6W77 - chains A and D of the 18 polymer chains in the assembly; structure by electron microscopy, 3.60 A resolution.

Chain A:
Molecule: 1542-nt RNA strand
From: Escherichia coli (strain K12)
Sequence (1542 nucleotides; each row starts with the number of its first residue):
     1 AAAUUGAAGA GUUUGAUCAU GGCUCAGAUU GAACGCUGGC GGCAGGCCUA ACACAUGCAA
    61 GUCGAACGGU AACAGGAAGA AGCUUGCUUC UUUGCUGACG AGUGGCGGAC GGGUGAGUAA
   121 UGUCUGGGAA ACUGCCUGAU GGAGGGGGAU AACUACUGGA AACGGUAGCU AAUACCGCAU
   181 AACGUCGCAA GACCAAAGAG GGGGACCUUC GGGCCUCUUG CCAUCGGAUG UGCCCAGAUG
   241 GGAUUAGCUA GUAGGUGGGG UAACGGCUCA CCUAGGCGAC GAUCCCUAGC UGGUCUGAGA
   301 GGAUGACCAG CCACACUGGA ACUGAGACAC GGUCCAGACU CCUACGGGAG GCAGCAGUGG
   361 GGAAUAUUGC ACAAUGGGCG CAAGCCUGAU GCAGCCAUGC CGCGUGUAUG AAGAAGGCCU
   421 UCGGGUUGUA AAGUACUUUC AGCGGGGAGG AAGGGAGUAA AGUUAAUACC UUUGCUCAUU
   481 GACGUUACCC GCAGAAGAAG CACCGGCUAA CUCCGUGCCA GCAGCCGCGG UAAUACGGAG
   541 GGUGCAAGCG UUAAUCGGAA UUACUGGGCG UAAAGCGCAC GCAGGCGGUU UGUUAAGUCA
   601 GAUGUGAAAU CCCCGGGCUC AACCUGGGAA CUGCAUCUGA UACUGGCAAG CUUGAGUCUC
   661 GUAGAGGGGG GUAGAAUUCC AGGUGUAGCG GUGAAAUGCG UAGAGAUCUG GAGGAAUACC
   721 GGUGGCGAAG GCGGCCCCCU GGACGAAGAC UGACGCUCAG GUGCGAAAGC GUGGGGAGCA
   781 AACAGGAUUA GAUACCCUGG UAGUCCACGC CGUAAACGAU GUCGACUUGG AGGUUGUGCC
   841 CUUGAGGCGU GGCUUCCGGA GCUAACGCGU UAAGUCGACC GCCUGGGGAG UACGGCCGCA
   901 AGGUUAAAAC UCAAAUGAAU UGACGGGGGC CCGCACAAGC GGUGGAGCAU GUGGUUUAAU
   961 UCGAUGCAAC GCGAAGAACC UUACCUGGUC UUGACAUCCA CGGAAGUUUU CAGAGAUGAG
  1021 AAUGUGCCUU CGGGAACCGU GAGACAGGUG CUGCAUGGCU GUCGUCAGCU CGUGUUGUGA
  1081 AAUGUUGGGU UAAGUCCCGC AACGAGCGCA ACCCUUAUCC UUUGUUGCCA GCGGUCCGGC
  1141 CGGGAACUCA AAGGAGACUG CCAGUGAUAA ACUGGAGGAA GGUGGGGAUG ACGUCAAGUC
  1201 AUCAUGGCCC UUACGACCAG GGCUACACAC GUGCUACAAU GGCGCAUACA AAGAGAAGCG
  1261 ACCUCGCGAG AGCAAGCGGA CCUCAUAAAG UGCGUCGUAG UCCGGAUUGG AGUCUGCAAC
  1321 UCGACUCCAU GAAGUCGGAA UCGCUAGUAA UCGUGGAUCA GAAUGCCACG GUGAAUACGU
  1381 UCCCGGGCCU UGUACACACC GCCCGUCACA CCAUGGGAGU GGGUUGCAAA AGAAGUAGGU
  1441 AGCUUAACCU UCGGGAGGGC GCUUACCACU UUGUGAUUCA UGACUGGGGU GAAGUCGUAA
  1501 CAAGGUAACC GUAGGGGAAC CUGCGGUUGG AUCACCUCCU UA
Not modelled in the structure: 1391-1393, 1401-1407, 1494-1503, 1540-1542
Reported in the primary citation:
  - conformationally variable residues: U921 to G925, U1391 to A1396, C1397 to C1407, G1494 to A1503, U1532 to A1534

Chain D:
Name: 30S ribosomal protein S4
From: Escherichia coli (strain K12)
UniProtKB: P0A7V8 (RS4_ECOLI); numbering as in UniProt (aligned over 1-206)
Sequence (206 residues; row label = number of the first residue in the row):
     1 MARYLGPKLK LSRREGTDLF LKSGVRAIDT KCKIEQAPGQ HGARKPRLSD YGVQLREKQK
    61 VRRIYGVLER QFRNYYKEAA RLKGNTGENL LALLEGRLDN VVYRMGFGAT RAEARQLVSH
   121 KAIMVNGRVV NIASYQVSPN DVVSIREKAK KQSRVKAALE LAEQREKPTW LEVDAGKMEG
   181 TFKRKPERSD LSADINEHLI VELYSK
Not modelled in the structure: 1

Chain A / chain D interface:
Contacting residue pairs (98; chain A residue first):
  U4(A) - Lys83(D)  sugar contact
  U5(A) - Ala80(D)  sugar contact
  U5(A) - Lys83(D)  base contact
  A8(A) - Glu202(D)  hydrogen bond to the base
  A8(A) - Leu203(D)  base contact
  A8(A) - Ser205(D)  base contact
  A8(A) - Lys206(D)  base contact
  A28(A) - Arg73(D)  salt bridge to the phosphate
  C401(A) - Arg70(D)  phosphate contact
  C401(A) - Asn74(D)  phosphate contact
  G402(A) - Gln71(D)  hydrogen bond to the phosphate
  G402(A) - Ser134(D)  phosphate contact
  C403(A) - Gln71(D)  hydrogen bond to the phosphate
  C403(A) - Ser119(D)  phosphate contact
  C403(A) - Ser134(D)  hydrogen bond to the phosphate
  G404(A) - Ala2(D)  base contact
  G404(A) - Arg115(D)  salt bridge to the phosphate
  G404(A) - Ser119(D)  hydrogen bond to the phosphate
  U405(A) - Ala2(D)  hydrogen bond to the base
  U405(A) - Arg3(D)  salt bridge to the phosphate
  U405(A) - Leu5(D)  base contact
  G406(A) - Arg3(D)  phosphate contact
  G406(A) - Leu5(D)  phosphate contact
  G406(A) - Gln116(D)  base contact
  U407(A) - Arg3(D)  salt bridge to the phosphate
  U407(A) - Lys8(D)  salt bridge to the phosphate
  U407(A) - Gln116(D)  sugar contact
  A408(A) - Lys8(D)  salt bridge to the phosphate
  A408(A) - Ser23(D)  hydrogen bond to the phosphate
  A408(A) - Thr110(D)  phosphate contact
  A408(A) - Ala112(D)  phosphate contact
  U409(A) - Lys22(D)  salt bridge to the phosphate
  U409(A) - Ser23(D)  hydrogen bond to the phosphate
  G410(A) - Arg26(D)  salt bridge to the phosphate
  G410(A) - Lys31(D)  salt bridge to the phosphate
  A411(A) - Arg26(D)  salt bridge to the phosphate
  G413(A) - Lys31(D)  base contact
  G425(A) - Gln40(D)  base contact
  U426(A) - Gly39(D)  phosphate contact
  U427(A) - Arg13(D)  salt bridge to the phosphate
  U427(A) - Gly39(D)  phosphate contact
  G428(A) - Pro7(D)  phosphate contact
  G428(A) - Lys10(D)  salt bridge to the phosphate
  G428(A) - Arg13(D)  phosphate contact
  U429(A) - Arg13(D)  salt bridge to the phosphate
  U429(A) - Lys31(D)  sugar contact
  U429(A) - Cys32(D)  hydrogen bond to the phosphate
  A430(A) - Pro7(D)  phosphate contact
  A430(A) - Lys8(D)  hydrogen bond to the phosphate
  A430(A) - Leu9(D)  hydrogen bond to the phosphate
  U437(A) - Gln116(D)  hydrogen bond to the base
  U437(A) - His120(D)  base contact
  U437(A) - Gln152(D)  sugar contact
  U438(A) - His120(D)  sugar contact
  U439(A) - Ser119(D)  hydrogen bond to the sugar
  U439(A) - His120(D)  hydrogen bond to the sugar
  U439(A) - Lys121(D)  phosphate contact
  U439(A) - Asn131(D)  hydrogen bond to the sugar
  C440(A) - Lys121(D)  salt bridge to the phosphate
  C490(A) - Arg146(D)  salt bridge to the phosphate
  A499(A) - Ala2(D)  base contact
  U508(A) - Tyr51(D)  sugar contact
  A509(A) - Tyr51(D)  phosphate contact
  A509(A) - Leu55(D)  sugar contact
  A510(A) - Leu48(D)  phosphate contact
  C511(A) - His41(D)  phosphate contact
  C511(A) - Arg44(D)  salt bridge to the phosphate
  U512(A) - His41(D)  phosphate contact
  G540(A) - Gln40(D)  base contact
  G541(A) - Gln40(D)  hydrogen bond to the sugar
  G542(A) - Lys10(D)  salt bridge to the phosphate
  G542(A) - Arg14(D)  hydrogen bond to the phosphate
  G542(A) - Gly39(D)  sugar contact
  U543(A) - Arg14(D)  salt bridge to the phosphate
  G544(A) - Leu55(D)  phosphate contact
  G544(A) - Arg56(D)  salt bridge to the phosphate
  G544(A) - Gln59(D)  phosphate contact
  G544(A) - Arg63(D)  salt bridge to the phosphate
  C545(A) - Lys58(D)  salt bridge to the phosphate
  C545(A) - Gln59(D)  hydrogen bond to the phosphate
  C545(A) - Arg62(D)  salt bridge to the phosphate
  C545(A) - Glu69(D)  phosphate contact
  A546(A) - Arg3(D)  base contact
  A546(A) - Arg62(D)  salt bridge to the phosphate
  A546(A) - Leu68(D)  phosphate contact
  A546(A) - Glu69(D)  hydrogen bond to the phosphate
  A546(A) - Arg70(D)  salt bridge to the phosphate
  A547(A) - Ala2(D)  phosphate contact
  C549(A) - Arg70(D)  salt bridge to the phosphate
  C613(A) - Arg81(D)  phosphate contact
  U619(A) - Val129(D)  base contact
  U619(A) - Val130(D)  base contact
  U619(A) - Asn131(D)  hydrogen bond to the base
  U619(A) - Ile132(D)  base contact
  U619(A) - Tyr135(D)  sugar contact
  C620(A) - Ile132(D)  base contact
  C620(A) - Tyr135(D)  sugar contact
  C1539(A) - Arg47(D)  hydrogen bond to the sugar
Interface residues without a listed pair, chain A (56 interface residues in all): A2, A3, G27, C418, C419, C489, G491, A495, C614, C618
Interface residues without a listed pair, chain D (68 interface residues in all): Tyr4, Gly6, Leu21, Val25, Gln36, Gly52, Gln54, Gly84, Glu113, Arg128, Ala133, Lys148, Arg154

Overview:
56 residues of chain A and 68 residues of chain D are in contact; the contacts include 21 hydrogen bonds and
25 salt bridges. Polar contacts include A8(A)-Glu202(D), U405(A)-Ala2(D) and U437(A)-Gln116(D). From the
paper: conformational variability at U921(A), U1391(A) and C1397(A) among others.
Here chain A is a 1542-nt RNA strand and chain D is 30S ribosomal protein S4, both from Escherichia coli
(strain K12). Entry 6W77 (30S-Inactivated-high-Mg2+ Class A) was determined by electron microscopy together
with 6W6K, 6W7M, 6W7N and 6W7W from the same study.
